PDB entry 3TG3 | X-ray diffraction, 2.67 A resolution | chains A and D

# Chain A (and D)
Name: Dual specificity protein phosphatase 16
Source organism: Homo sapiens
Notes: EC 3.1.3.16, 3.1.3.48; fragment: kbd; chain D of this document is another copy of the same molecule, construct and numbering; everything in this record applies to it too
UniProtKB: Q9BY84 (DUS16_HUMAN); numbering as in UniProt (aligned over 5-138)
Amino-acid sequence (142 residues; row label = number of the first residue in the row):
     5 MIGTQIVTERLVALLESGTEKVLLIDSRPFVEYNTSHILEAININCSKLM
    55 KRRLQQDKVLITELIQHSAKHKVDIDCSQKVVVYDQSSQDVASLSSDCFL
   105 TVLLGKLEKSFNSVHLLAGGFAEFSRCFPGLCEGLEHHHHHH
Unresolved in the structure: 5-7, 75-77, 139-146 (chain D: 5-7, 74-77, 139-146)
Construct notes: expression tag (139-146)
Curated features (UniProtKB/Swiss-Prot):
  - modified residue: K55 (Microbial infection: N6-acetyllysine)

# Interface between chain A and chain D
Contacting residue pairs (37):
  P33(A) - P33(D)  hydrophobic
  P33(A) - C50(D)  hydrophobic
  V35(A) - S51(D)
  V35(A) - K52(D)
  V35(A) - K55(D)
  E36(A) - C50(D)
  E36(A) - K55(D)  salt bridge
  E36(A) - C102(D)
  E36(A) - F103(D)  hydrogen bond (side chain-backbone)
  T39(A) - K55(D)  hydrogen bond
  T39(A) - D101(D)
  C50(A) - P33(D)  hydrophobic
  C50(A) - E36(D)
  S51(A) - V35(D)
  K52(A) - V35(D)
  K55(A) - V35(D)
  K55(A) - E36(D)  salt bridge
  K55(A) - T39(D)  hydrogen bond
  Q90(A) - S99(D)  hydrogen bond
  Q90(A) - C102(D)
  S91(A) - S91(D)  hydrogen bond
  S91(A) - S92(D)  hydrogen bond (side chain-backbone)
  S92(A) - S91(D)  hydrogen bond (backbone-side chain)
  A96(A) - R130(D)
  S97(A) - A126(D)
  S97(A) - R130(D)
  S99(A) - Q90(D)  hydrogen bond
  S99(A) - A126(D)
  S99(A) - S129(D)
  D101(A) - T39(D)
  C102(A) - E36(D)
  C102(A) - Q90(D)
  F103(A) - E36(D)  hydrogen bond (backbone-side chain)
  A126(A) - S97(D)
  S129(A) - S99(D)
  R130(A) - A96(D)
  R130(A) - S97(D)
Also at the interface, not in a pair above, chain A (21 interface residues in all): F125
Also at the interface, not in a pair above, chain D (21 interface residues in all): L98

# In short
The chain A/chain D interface involves 21 residues from each chain, with 9 hydrogen bonds and 2 salt bridges.
Polar pairs include E36(A)-K55(D), E36(A)-F103(D) and T39(A)-K55(D).
Both chains are Dual specificity protein phosphatase 16 (Homo sapiens). Entry 3TG3 (Crystal structure of the
MAPK binding domain of MKP7) was determined by X-ray diffraction, deposited together with 3TG1.
